Entry 9MRU (X-ray diffraction, 3.00 A resolution); this record covers chains A and D of the 6 polymer chains in the assembly.

# Chain A (and D)
Protein: Uridylate-specific endoribonuclease nsp15
Source organism: Severe acute respiratory syndrome coronavirus 2
Notes: EC 4.6.1.-; chain D of this document is another copy of the same molecule, construct and numbering; everything in this record applies to it too
Reference sequence: P0DTD1 (R1AB_SARS2); residues 2-346 here correspond to UniProt positions 6453-6797 (UniProt number = residue number + 6451)
Amino-acid sequence (347 residues; row label = number of the first residue in the row; numbering starts at 0):
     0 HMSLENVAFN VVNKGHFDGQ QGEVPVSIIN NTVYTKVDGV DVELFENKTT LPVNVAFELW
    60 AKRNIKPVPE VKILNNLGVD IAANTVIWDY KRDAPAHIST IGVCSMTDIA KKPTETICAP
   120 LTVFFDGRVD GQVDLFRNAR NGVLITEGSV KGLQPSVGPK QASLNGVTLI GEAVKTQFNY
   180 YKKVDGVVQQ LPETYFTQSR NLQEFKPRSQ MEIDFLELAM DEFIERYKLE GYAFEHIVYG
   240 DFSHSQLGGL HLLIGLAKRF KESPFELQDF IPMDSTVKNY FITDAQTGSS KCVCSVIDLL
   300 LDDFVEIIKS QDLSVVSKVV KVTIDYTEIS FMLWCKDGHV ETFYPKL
Differences from the reference sequence: expression tag (0-1); engineered mutation Q267 (Glu6718 in P0DTD1)
UniProt features mapped onto this chain:
  - active site: H235 (Proton donor), H250 (Proton acceptor), K290 (For uridylate-specific endoribonuclease nsp15 activity)
  - binding site (uracil): K290 to S294, T341 to K345
  - site: K290 (Transition state stabilizer), S294 (Uracil recognition site)
What the authors report for this chain:
  - mutagenesis - E265Q: increased catalytic activity
  - mutagenesis - E265Q: decreased expression

# Interface between chain A and chain D
Residue-residue contacts (28; chain A residue first):
  H0(A) - E22(D)
  M1(A) - E4(D)
  S2(A) - S2(D)
  S2(A) - E4(D)
  L3(A) - E4(D)  hydrogen bond (backbone-side chain)
  E4(A) - M1(D)
  E4(A) - S2(D)
  E4(A) - L3(D)  hydrogen bond (side chain-backbone)
  E22(A) - M1(D)
  P24(A) - S104(D)
  P24(A) - M105(D)  hydrophobic
  V25(A) - N53(D)  hydrogen bond (backbone-side chain)
  S26(A) - N53(D)
  S26(A) - M105(D)
  I27(A) - I27(D)  hydrophobic
  I27(A) - P51(D)
  I27(A) - V52(D)
  I27(A) - N53(D)  hydrogen bond (backbone-side chain)
  K35(A) - M105(D)
  P51(A) - I27(D)
  V52(A) - I27(D)
  N53(A) - V25(D)  hydrogen bond (side chain-backbone)
  N53(A) - S26(D)
  N53(A) - I27(D)  hydrogen bond (side chain-backbone)
  S104(A) - P24(D)
  M105(A) - P24(D)  hydrophobic
  M105(A) - S26(D)
  M105(A) - K35(D)
Interface residues without a listed pair, chain A (17 interface residues in all): V54
Interface residues without a listed pair, chain D (16 interface residues in all): H0

# Summary
17 residues of chain A and 16 residues of chain D are in contact; the contacts include 6 hydrogen bonds. Polar
pairs include L3(A)-E4(D), V25(A)-N53(D) and I27(A)-N53(D). The paper reports that E265Q of chain A increases
catalytic activity; E265Q of chain A reduces expression.
Chain A and chain D are both Uridylate-specific endoribonuclease nsp15 (Severe acute respiratory syndrome
coronavirus 2); the structure, Structural Asymmetry in SARS-CoV-2 Nsp15 Hexamer Important for Catalytic
Activity, was determined by X-ray diffraction, deposited together with 9MRW and 9MRY.
